3R6Y - chains A and D of the 4 polymer chains in the assembly; structure by X-ray diffraction, 3.00 A resolution.

# Chain A (and D)
Protein: Aspartase
Source organism: Bacillus sp
Notes: EC 4.3.1.1; fragment: N-terminal and Central helix domains; chain D of this document is another copy of the same molecule, construct and numbering; everything in this record applies to it too
Reference sequence: Q9LCC6 (Q9LCC6_9BACI); residue numbers follow UniProt; this construct covers 1-401
Amino-acid sequence (401 residues; numbered 1 to 401; the number before each row is that of its first residue):
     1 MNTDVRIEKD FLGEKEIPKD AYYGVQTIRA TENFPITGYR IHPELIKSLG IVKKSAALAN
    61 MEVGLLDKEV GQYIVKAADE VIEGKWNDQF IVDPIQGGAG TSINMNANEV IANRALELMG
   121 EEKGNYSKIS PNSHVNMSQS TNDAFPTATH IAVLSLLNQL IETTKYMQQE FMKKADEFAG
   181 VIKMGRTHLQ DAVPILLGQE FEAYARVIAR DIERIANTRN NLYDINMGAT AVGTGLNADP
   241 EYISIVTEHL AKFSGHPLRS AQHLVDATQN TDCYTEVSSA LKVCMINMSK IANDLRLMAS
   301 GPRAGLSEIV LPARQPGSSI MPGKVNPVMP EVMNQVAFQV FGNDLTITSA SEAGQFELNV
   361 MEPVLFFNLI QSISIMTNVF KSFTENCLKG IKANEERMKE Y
Unresolved in the structure: 1-4, 395-401
Curated features (UniProtKB/Swiss-Prot):
  - region: G317 to N326 (SS loop)
  - active site: S318 (Proton acceptor)
  - binding site (L-aspartate): T101, S140, T141, N142, T187, H188, S319, K324

# Chain A / chain D interface
Pairs across the interface (115):
  L12(A) with R314(D)
  Q26(A) with P316(D)
  R29(A) with Q315(D)
  A30(A) with Q315(D)
  E32(A) with S382(D); N386(D)
  N33(A) with R314(D), hydrogen bond; Q315(D), hydrogen bond; M329(D); S382(D), hydrogen bond (backbone-side chain)
  F34(A) with Q315(D); M329(D), hydrophobic; V332(D), hydrophobic
  P35(A) with N378(D), hydrogen bond (backbone-side chain)
  I36(A) with V336(D), hydrophobic; I375(D), hydrophobic; N378(D), hydrogen bond (backbone-side chain); V379(D), hydrophobic
  Y39(A) with Y39(D), hydrophobic; F367(D); Q371(D), hydrogen bond
  I95(A) with Q335(D); V336(D), hydrophobic; Q339(D)
  Q96(A) with V332(D); Q335(D), hydrogen bond (backbone-side chain)
  G97(A) with V328(D); V332(D)
  G98(A) with V328(D); E331(D), hydrogen bond (backbone-side chain)
  A99(A) with E331(D)
  T101(A) with P316(D)
  S102(A) with Q315(D), hydrogen bond
  N132(A) with S319(D), hydrogen bond
  S140(A) with I320(D)
  A231(A) with I320(D), hydrophobic; M321(D), hydrophobic
  R296(A) with Q355(D), hydrogen bond; M361(D)
  A313(A) with F11(D), hydrophobic
  R314(A) with L12(D); N33(D), hydrogen bond
  Q315(A) with F11(D); N33(D), hydrogen bond; F34(D); T101(D); S102(D), hydrogen bond
  P316(A) with D10(D); F11(D); Q26(D)
  S319(A) with N132(D), hydrogen bond
  I320(A) with S140(D); T230(D); L236(D), hydrophobic
  M321(A) with A231(D), hydrophobic; V232(D), hydrophobic
  V328(A) with G97(D); G98(D)
  M329(A) with N33(D)
  E331(A) with G98(D), hydrogen bond (side chain-backbone); A99(D); V360(D)
  V332(A) with I95(D), hydrophobic; G97(D)
  N334(A) with M361(D)
  Q335(A) with Q96(D), hydrogen bond (side chain-backbone); G97(D); V360(D); M361(D); P363(D); V364(D), hydrogen bond (side chain-backbone)
  V336(A) with I36(D), hydrophobic
  F338(A) with T346(D), hydrogen bond (backbone-side chain); S349(D); A353(D), hydrophobic; M361(D), hydrophobic
  Q339(A) with I95(D); T346(D); N368(D), hydrogen bond
  F341(A) with L345(D); S349(D)
  G342(A) with G342(D); L345(D); T346(D)
  L345(A) with F341(D); G342(D); L345(D), hydrophobic
  T346(A) with F338(D), hydrogen bond (side chain-backbone); Q339(D); G342(D)
  S349(A) with F338(D)
  A353(A) with F338(D), hydrophobic
  Q355(A) with R296(D), hydrogen bond
  V360(A) with E331(D); Q335(D)
  M361(A) with R296(D); E331(D); N334(D); Q335(D); F338(D), hydrophobic
  P363(A) with Q335(D)
  V364(A) with Q335(D), hydrogen bond (backbone-side chain); Q339(D)
  F367(A) with Y39(D); Q339(D)
  N368(A) with Q339(D), hydrogen bond
  Q371(A) with Y39(D), hydrogen bond
  I375(A) with I36(D)
  N378(A) with P35(D), hydrogen bond (side chain-backbone); I36(D), hydrogen bond (side chain-backbone)
  V379(A) with I36(D), hydrophobic
  S382(A) with E32(D); N33(D), hydrogen bond (side chain-backbone)
  N386(A) with E32(D); N33(D)
Other interface residues (no listed pair), chain A (62 interface residues in all): T37, N136, T141, L236, L297, A350
Other interface residues (no listed pair), chain D (62 interface residues in all): T37, A313, G317, A350

# Summary
Chain A and chain D each contribute 62 residues to their interface, with 28 hydrogen bonds. Among the polar
pairs are N33(A)-R314(D), N33(A)-Q315(D) and N33(A)-S382(D). UniProt lists active-site residue S318(A) and 8
L-aspartate-binding residues on chain A.
Both chains are Aspartase (Bacillus sp). Entry 3R6Y (Crystal structure of chymotrypsin-treated aspartase from
Bacillus sp. YM55-1) was determined by X-ray diffraction (same publication as 3R6Q and 3R6V).
